Entry 7VAL (electron microscopy, 3.10 A resolution); this record covers chains E and G of the 12 polymer chains in the assembly.

# Chain E
Molecule: V-type ATP synthase beta chain
Organism: Thermus thermophilus HB8
UniProtKB: Q56404 (VATB_THET8); numbering as in UniProt (aligned over 1-478)
Chain sequence (478 residues; numbered 1 to 478; the number before each row is that of its first residue):
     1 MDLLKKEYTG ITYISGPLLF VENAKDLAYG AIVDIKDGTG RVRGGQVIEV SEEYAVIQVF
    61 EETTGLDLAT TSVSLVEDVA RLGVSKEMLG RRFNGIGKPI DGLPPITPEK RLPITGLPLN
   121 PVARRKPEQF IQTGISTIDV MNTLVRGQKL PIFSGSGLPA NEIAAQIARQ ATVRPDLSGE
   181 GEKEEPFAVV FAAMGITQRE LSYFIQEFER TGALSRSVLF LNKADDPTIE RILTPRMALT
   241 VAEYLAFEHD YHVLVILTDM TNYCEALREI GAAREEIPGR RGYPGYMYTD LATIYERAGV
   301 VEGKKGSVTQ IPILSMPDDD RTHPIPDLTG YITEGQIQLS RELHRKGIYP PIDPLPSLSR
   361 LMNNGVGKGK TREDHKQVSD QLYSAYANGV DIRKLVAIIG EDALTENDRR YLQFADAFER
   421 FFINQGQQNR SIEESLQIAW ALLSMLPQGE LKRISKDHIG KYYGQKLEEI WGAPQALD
Unresolved in the structure: 1-2, 471-478
Ligand contacts: ATP (adenosine-5'-triphosphate): Gly-330, Tyr-331, Leu-358, Arg-360
What the authors report for this chain:
  - catalytic residues: Arg-360
  - binding site for ATP: Arg-360

# Chain G
Molecule: V-type ATP synthase subunit D
Organism: Thermus thermophilus HB8
UniProtKB: O87880 (VATD_THET8); residues 1-223 here = UniProt positions 1-223
Chain sequence (223 residues; each row starts with the number of its first residue):
     1 MSQVSPTRMN LLQRRGQLRL AQKGVDLLKK KRDALVAEFF GLVREAMEAR KALDQAAKEA
    61 YAALLLAQAF DGPEVVAGAA LGVPPLEGVE AEVENVWGSK VPRLKATFPD GALLSPVGTP
   121 AYTLEASRAF RRYAEALIRV ANTETRLKKI GEEIKKTTRR VNALEQVVIP GIRAQIRFIQ
   181 QVLEQRERED TFRLKRIKGK IEAREAEEEG GRPNPQVEIG AGL
Unresolved in the structure: 1-3, 210-223

# Interface between chain E and chain G
Contacting residue pairs (11):
  Glu-275(E) / Lys-195(G)  salt bridge
  Ile-277(E) / Phe-192(G)  hydrophobic
  Pro-278(E) / Arg-188(G)
  Gly-279(E) / Gln-185(G)  hydrogen bond (backbone-side chain)
  Arg-280(E) / Gln-185(G)
  Arg-280(E) / Arg-188(G)
  Arg-281(E) / Gln-181(G)
  Gly-282(E) / Arg-188(G)
  Asp-318(E) / Arg-177(G)  salt bridge
  Asp-320(E) / Arg-177(G)  salt bridge
  Ile-398(E) / Arg-159(G)  hydrogen bond (backbone-side chain)
Interface residues without a listed pair, chain E (11 interface residues in all): Glu-276

# In short
Chain E and chain G form an interface of 11 and 7 residues respectively, with 2 hydrogen bonds and 3 salt
bridges. Polar pairs include Glu-275(E)/Lys-195(G), Asp-318(E)/Arg-177(G) and Asp-320(E)/Arg-177(G). Ligands
of chain E: ATP. The paper reports the catalytic residue Arg-360(E); a binding site for ATP at Arg-360(E).
Here chain E is V-type ATP synthase beta chain and chain G is V-type ATP synthase subunit D, both from Thermus
thermophilus HB8. Entry 7VAL (V1EG of V/A-ATPase from Thermus thermophilus, high ATP, state1-1) was determined
by electron microscopy (same publication as 7VAI, 7VAJ, 7VAK, 7VAM, 7VAN, 7VAO and 11 further entries).
